9OO1 - chains B and F of the 6 polymer chains in the assembly; structure by electron microscopy, 2.76 A resolution.

== Chain B ==
Protein: Hemagglutinin HA1
From: Influenza A virus
Reference sequence: A0A067Y6L0 (A0A067Y6L0_9INFA); residues -17 to 320 here correspond to UniProt positions 1-338 (UniProt number = residue number + 18)
Amino-acid sequence (338 residues; row label = number of the first residue in the row; numbers below 1 keep their minus sign (Met-17 is residue -17)):
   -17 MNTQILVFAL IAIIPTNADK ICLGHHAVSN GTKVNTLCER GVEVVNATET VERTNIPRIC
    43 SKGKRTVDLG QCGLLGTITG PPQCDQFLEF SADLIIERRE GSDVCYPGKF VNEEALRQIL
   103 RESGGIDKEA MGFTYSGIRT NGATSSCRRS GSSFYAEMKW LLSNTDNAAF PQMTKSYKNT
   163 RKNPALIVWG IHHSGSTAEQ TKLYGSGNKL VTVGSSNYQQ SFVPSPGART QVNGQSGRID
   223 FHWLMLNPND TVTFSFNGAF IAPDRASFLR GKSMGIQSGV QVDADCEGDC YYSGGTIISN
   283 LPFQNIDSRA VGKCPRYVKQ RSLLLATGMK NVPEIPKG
Unresolved in the structure: -17 to -1, 318-320
Disulfide bonds: Cys42-Cys268, Cys54-Cys66, Cys87-Cys129, Cys272-Cys296
Covalent attachments: N-acetylglucosamine (NAG) linked to Asn28, Asn231
Construct notes: conflict Cys20 (Thr38 in A0A067Y6L0), Ser128 (Ala146 in A0A067Y6L0), Val205 (Ala223 in A0A067Y6L0), Tyr274 (His292 in A0A067Y6L0)
Ligand contacts: A1CC3 ((2M,4S)-2-(2-chloropyridin-4-yl)-N-cyclohexyl-5,7-dimethylimidazo[1,2-a]pyrimidin-3-amine): Pro284, Phe285, Arg298

== Chain F ==
Protein: Hemagglutinin HA2
From: Influenza A virus
Reference sequence: A0A067Y6L0 (A0A067Y6L0_9INFA); residues 1-172 here correspond to UniProt positions 340-511 (UniProt number = residue number + 339)
Amino-acid sequence (172 residues; each row starts with the number of its first residue):
     1 GLFGAIAGFI ENGWEGLIDG WYGFRHQNAQ GEGTAADYKS TQSAIDCITG KLNRLIEKTN
    61 QQFELIDNEF TEVEKQIGNV INWTRDSITE VWSYNAELLV AMENQHTIDL ADSEMDKLYE
   121 RVKRQLRENA EEDGTGCFEI FHKCDDDCMA SIRNNTYDHS KYREEAMQNR IQ
Disulfide bonds: Cys144-Cys148
Covalent attachments: N-acetylglucosamine (NAG) linked to Asn82, Asn154
Construct notes: conflict Cys47 (Gln386 in A0A067Y6L0)
Ligand contacts:
  - A1CC3 ((2M,4S)-2-(2-chloropyridin-4-yl)-N-cyclohexyl-5,7-dimethylimidazo[1,2-a]pyrimidin-3-amine), molecule 1: Arg54, Leu55, Glu57, Trp92
  - A1CC3, molecule 2: Tyr94, Glu97, Leu98

== Chain B / chain F interface ==
Residue-residue contacts (4; chain B residue first):
  Glu96(B) with Gln76(F)
  Gln100(B) with Asn79(F), hydrogen bond
  Ile101(B) with Lys75(F)
  Arg298(B) with Glu90(F), salt bridge
Interface residues without a listed pair, chain B (5 interface residues in all): Asn94
Interface residues without a listed pair, chain F (5 interface residues in all): Glu74

== Summary ==
The chain B/chain F interface involves 5 residues from each chain; the contacts include 1 hydrogen bond and 1
salt bridge. Polar pairs include Arg298(B)-Glu90(F) and Gln100(B)-Asn79(F). One compound A1CC3 molecule is
bound between chain B and chain F. Ligands of chain F: compound A1CC3.
Chain B is Hemagglutinin HA1 and chain F is Hemagglutinin HA2, both from Influenza A virus; the structure,
Influenza A Virus Group 2 Hemagglutinin (H7, Strain SH13) in Complex with a Potent Small-Molecule Entry ...,
was determined by electron microscopy together with 9ONZ from the same study.
